PDB entry 6Y4C | X-ray diffraction, 1.70 A resolution | chain A

# Chain A
Protein: Galectin-3
Organism: Homo sapiens
UniProt: P17931 (LEG3_HUMAN); residues 113-250 here = UniProt positions 113-250
Sequence (138 residues; each row starts with the number of its first residue):
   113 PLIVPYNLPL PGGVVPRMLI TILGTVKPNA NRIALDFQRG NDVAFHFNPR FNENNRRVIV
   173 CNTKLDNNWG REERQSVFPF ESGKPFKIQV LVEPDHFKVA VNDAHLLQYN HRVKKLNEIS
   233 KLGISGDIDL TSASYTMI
Curated features (UniProtKB/Swiss-Prot):
  - motif: Lys226 to Asp241 (Nuclear export signal)
  - binding site (a beta-D-galactoside): Trp181 to Gln187
  - modified residue: Ser188 (Phosphoserine)

# Summary
Curated annotation (UniProt) lists 7 beta-D-galactoside-binding residues.
Chain A is Galectin-3 (Homo sapiens); the structure, Structure of galectin-3C in complex with lactose, was
determined by X-ray diffraction, deposited together with 6Y78.
